2E2H - chains B and C of the 13 polymer chains in the assembly; structure by X-ray diffraction, 3.95 A resolution.

# Chain B
Molecule: DNA-directed RNA polymerase II 140 kDa polypeptide
From: Saccharomyces cerevisiae
Notes: EC 2.7.7.6
Reference sequence: P08518 (RPB2_YEAST); residue numbers follow UniProt; this construct covers 1-1224
Sequence (1224 residues; each row starts with the number of its first residue):
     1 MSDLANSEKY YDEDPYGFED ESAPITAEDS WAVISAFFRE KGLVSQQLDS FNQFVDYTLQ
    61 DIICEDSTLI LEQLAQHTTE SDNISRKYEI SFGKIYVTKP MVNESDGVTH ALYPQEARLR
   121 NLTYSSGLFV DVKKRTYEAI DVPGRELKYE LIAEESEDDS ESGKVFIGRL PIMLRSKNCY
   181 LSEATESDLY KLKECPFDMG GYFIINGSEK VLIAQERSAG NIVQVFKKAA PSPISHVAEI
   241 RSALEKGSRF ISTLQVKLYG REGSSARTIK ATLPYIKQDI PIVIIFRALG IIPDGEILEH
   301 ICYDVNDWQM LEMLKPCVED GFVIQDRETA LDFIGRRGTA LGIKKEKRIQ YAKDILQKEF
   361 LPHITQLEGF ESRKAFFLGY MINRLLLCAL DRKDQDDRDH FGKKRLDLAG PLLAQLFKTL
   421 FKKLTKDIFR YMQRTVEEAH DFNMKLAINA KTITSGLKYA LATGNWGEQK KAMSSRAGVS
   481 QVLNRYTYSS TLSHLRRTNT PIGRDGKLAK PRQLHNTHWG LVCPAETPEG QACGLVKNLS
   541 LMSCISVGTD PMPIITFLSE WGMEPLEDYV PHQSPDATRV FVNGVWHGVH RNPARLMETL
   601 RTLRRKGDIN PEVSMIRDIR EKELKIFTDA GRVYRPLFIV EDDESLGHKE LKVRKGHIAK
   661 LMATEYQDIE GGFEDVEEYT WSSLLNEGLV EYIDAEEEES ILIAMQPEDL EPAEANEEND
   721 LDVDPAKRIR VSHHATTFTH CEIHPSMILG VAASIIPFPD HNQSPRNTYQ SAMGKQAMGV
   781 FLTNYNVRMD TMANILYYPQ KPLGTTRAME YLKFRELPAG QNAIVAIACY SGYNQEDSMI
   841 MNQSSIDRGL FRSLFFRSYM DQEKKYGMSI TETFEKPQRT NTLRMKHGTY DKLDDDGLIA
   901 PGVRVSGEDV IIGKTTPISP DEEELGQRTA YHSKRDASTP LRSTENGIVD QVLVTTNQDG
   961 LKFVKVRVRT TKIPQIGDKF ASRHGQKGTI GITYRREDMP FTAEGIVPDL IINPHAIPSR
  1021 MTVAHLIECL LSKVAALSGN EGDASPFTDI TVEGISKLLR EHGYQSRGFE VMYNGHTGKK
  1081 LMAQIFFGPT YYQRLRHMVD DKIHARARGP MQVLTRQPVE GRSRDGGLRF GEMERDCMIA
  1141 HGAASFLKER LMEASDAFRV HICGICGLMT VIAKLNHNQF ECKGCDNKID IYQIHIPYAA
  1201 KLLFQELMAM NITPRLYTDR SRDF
Not modelled in the structure: 1-19, 71-89, 133-163, 249-250, 336-344, 438-445, 503-508, 669-677, 715-721, 733-734, 920-934, 1224
Metal / ion sites: Mg2+: Asp-837 (together with GTP) (shared with 2 residues of chain A); Zn2+: Cys-1166, Cys-1182, Cys-1185
Small-molecule neighbours: GTP (guanosine-5'-triphosphate): Arg-766, Tyr-769, Asp-837, Lys-987, Arg-1020
From the paper describing this entry:
  - Mg2+ coordination: Asp-837

# Chain C
Molecule: DNA-directed RNA polymerase II 45 kDa polypeptide
From: Saccharomyces cerevisiae
Notes: EC 2.7.7.6
Reference sequence: P16370 (RPB3_YEAST); residue numbers follow UniProt; this construct covers 1-318
Sequence (318 residues; numbered 1 to 318; the number before each row is that of its first residue):
     1 MSEEGPQVKI REASKDNVDF ILSNVDLAMA NSLRRVMIAE IPTLAIDSVE VETNTTVLAD
    61 EFIAHRLGLI PLQSMDIEQL EYSRDCFCED HCDKCSVVLT LQAFGESEST TNVYSKDLVI
   121 VSNLMGRNIG HPIIQDKEGN GVLICKLRKG QELKLTCVAK KGIAKEHAKW GPAAAIEFEY
   181 DPWNKLKHTD YWYEQDSAKE WPQSKNCEYE DPPNEGDPFD YKAQADTFYM NVESVGSIPV
   241 DQVVVRGIDT LQKKVASILL ALTQMDQDKV NFASGDNNTA SNMLGSNEDV MMTGAEQDPY
   301 SNASQMGNTG SGGYDNAW
Not modelled in the structure: 1-2, 269-318
Metal / ion sites: Zn2+: Cys-86, Cys-88, Cys-92, Cys-95

# Interface between chain B and chain C
Residue-residue contacts - 68 pairs, chain B then chain C:
  Tyr-797(B) with Glu-61(C); Phe-62(C)
  Tyr-798(B) with Phe-62(C); His-65(C); Arg-66(C)
  Ser-844(B) with Ala-168(C)
  Asp-847(B) with His-65(C); His-167(C); Ala-168(C)
  Arg-848(B) with His-65(C), hydrogen bond (backbone-side chain); Ala-168(C)
  Arg-852(B) with His-65(C)
  Leu-854(B) with Glu-61(C)
  Ile-948(B) with Glu-61(C)
  Arg-969(B) with Ala-59(C); Asp-60(C), salt bridge; Glu-61(C), salt bridge
  Thr-971(B) with Glu-61(C)
  Arg-996(B) with Arg-34(C); Ile-38(C); Ala-173(C); Ala-174(C), hydrogen bond (side chain-backbone); Ala-175(C)
  Glu-997(B) with Arg-34(C); Ala-39(C); Lys-165(C)
  Asp-998(B) with Arg-35(C), salt bridge
  Phe-1001(B) with Arg-34(C); Phe-178(C), hydrophobic
  Ala-1003(B) with Glu-177(C); Phe-178(C); Glu-179(C)
  Glu-1004(B) with Glu-177(C)
  Gly-1005(B) with Ile-176(C)
  Arg-1060(B) with Lys-199(C), hydrogen bond (side chain-backbone)
  Gly-1063(B) with Pro-202(C)
  Gln-1065(B) with Glu-200(C); Trp-201(C)
  Arg-1067(B) with Glu-194(C), salt bridge
  Phe-1069(B) with Trp-192(C), hydrophobic; Trp-201(C), hydrophobic
  Tyr-1073(B) with Phe-178(C); Glu-179(C)
  Gly-1075(B) with Asn-31(C), hydrogen bond (backbone-side chain); Arg-34(C); Arg-35(C), hydrogen bond (backbone-side chain)
  His-1076(B) with Asn-31(C), hydrogen bond (backbone-side chain)
  Thr-1077(B) with Leu-27(C); Asn-31(C), hydrogen bond (backbone-side chain)
  Gly-1078(B) with Leu-27(C); Asn-31(C), hydrogen bond (backbone-side chain); Tyr-180(C), hydrogen bond (backbone-side chain)
  Lys-1079(B) with Tyr-180(C); His-188(C)
  Lys-1080(B) with Tyr-180(C), hydrogen bond (backbone-side chain); Asp-181(C), hydrogen bond (side chain-backbone); His-188(C); Thr-189(C)
  Leu-1081(B) with Thr-189(C), hydrogen bond (backbone-side chain)
  Met-1082(B) with Lys-187(C); His-188(C); Thr-189(C); Asp-190(C), hydrogen bond (backbone-backbone)
  Gln-1084(B) with Thr-189(C); Asp-190(C), hydrogen bond (side chain-backbone); Tyr-191(C); Trp-192(C); Trp-201(C)
Other interface residues (no listed pair), chain B (42 interface residues in all): Tyr-785, Thr-970, Arg-995, Met-999, Tyr-1064, Ser-1066, Glu-1070, Val-1071, Asn-1074, Ala-1083
Other interface residues (no listed pair), chain C (38 interface residues in all): Val-57, Leu-69, Asn-184

# Overview
The interface between chain B and chain C involves 42 residues on one side and 38 on the other, with 14
hydrogen bonds and 4 salt bridges. Among the polar pairs are Arg-969(B)/Asp-60(C), Arg-969(B)/Glu-61(C) and
Asp-998(B)/Arg-35(C). Bound to chain B: GTP. Cys-1166(B), Cys-1182(B) and Cys-1185(B) form the Zn2+ site. From
the paper: Mg2+ coordination by Asp-837(B).
Here chain B is DNA-directed RNA polymerase II 140 kDa polypeptide and chain C is DNA-directed RNA polymerase
II 45 kDa polypeptide, both from Saccharomyces cerevisiae. Entry 2E2H (RNA polymerase II elongation complex at
5 mM Mg2+ with GTP) was determined by X-ray diffraction together with 2E2I, 2E2J, 2NVQ, 2NVT, 2NVX, 2NVY, 2NVZ
and 2YU9 from the same study.
